3A9C - chains A and E of the 6 polymer chains in the assembly; structure by X-ray diffraction, 2.60 A resolution.

[Chain A (and E)]
Name: Translation initiation factor eIF-2B, delta subunit
Source organism: Thermococcus kodakarensis
Notes: EC 5.3.1.-; chain E of this document is another copy of the same molecule, construct and numbering; everything in this record applies to it too
UniProt: Q5JFM9 (Q5JFM9_PYRKO); aligned to UniProt positions 1-322 over residues 1-322 (the alignment contains insertions or deletions, so no single offset holds)
Chain sequence (339 residues; numbered -15 to 322; the number before each row is that of its first residue; numbers below 1 keep their minus sign (Met-15 is residue -15)):
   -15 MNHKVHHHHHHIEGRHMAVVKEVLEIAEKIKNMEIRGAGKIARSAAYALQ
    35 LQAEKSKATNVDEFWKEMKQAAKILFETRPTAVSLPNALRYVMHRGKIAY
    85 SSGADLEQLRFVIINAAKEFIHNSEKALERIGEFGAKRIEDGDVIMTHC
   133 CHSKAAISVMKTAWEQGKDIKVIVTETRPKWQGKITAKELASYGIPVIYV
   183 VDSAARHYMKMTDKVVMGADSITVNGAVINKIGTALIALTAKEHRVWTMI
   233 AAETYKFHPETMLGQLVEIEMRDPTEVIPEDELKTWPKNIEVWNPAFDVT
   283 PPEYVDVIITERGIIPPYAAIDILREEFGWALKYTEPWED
Disordered / not traced: -15 to 2 (chain E: -15 to 1)
Sequence notes: expression tag (-15 to 0); microheterogeneity Cys133 (Cys in Q5JFM9)
Modified / non-standard residues: Cys133 (3-sulfinoalanine; CSD)
Small-molecule neighbours: ribulose-1,5-diphosphate (RUB): Cys133, Cys133, His134, Ser135, Lys136, Ala137, Gln164, Gly200, Ala201, Asp202, Asn212, Lys213, Lys238, Arg254, Phe279
Reported in the primary citation:
  - catalytic residues: Cys133, Asp202 (proposed by the authors, not directly observed)
  - binding site for ribulose-1,5-diphosphate: His132, Lys136, Gly200, Asn212, Arg254
  - conformationally variable residues (side-chain flip): Lys136, Arg254
  - contacts within the chain: Cys133-His134, Cys133-Thr159 (hydrogen bond)
  - mutagenesis - R227E: decreased catalytic activity
  - mutagenesis - D202N: abolished catalytic activity
  - mutagenesis - D202N: abolished binding to alpha-R15P (proposed by the authors, not directly observed)

[Chain A / chain E interface]
Pairs across the interface - 17 pairs, chain A then chain E:
  Asn207(A) with Pro298(E); Tyr300(E), hydrogen bond (backbone-side chain)
  Leu245(A) with Arg122(E); Trp229(E); Val289(E), hydrophobic; Ile296(E); Pro298(E), hydrophobic
  Gly246(A) with Arg122(E); Ile296(E)
  Gln247(A) with Lys121(E)
  Leu248(A) with Arg122(E); Glu124(E)
  Tyr300(A) with Tyr300(E), hydrophobic
  Arg307(A) with Glu308(E), salt bridge
  Leu314(A) with Arg294(E)
  Lys315(A) with Arg294(E); Glu309(E), salt bridge
Interface residues without a listed pair, chain A (10 interface residues in all): Pro284
Interface residues without a listed pair, chain E (12 interface residues in all): Ile297

[In short]
Chain A and chain E form an interface of 10 and 12 residues respectively; the contacts include 1 hydrogen bond
and 2 salt bridges. Polar pairs include Arg307(A)-Glu308(E), Lys315(A)-Glu309(E) and Asn207(A)-Tyr300(E).
Bound to chain A: ribulose-1,5-diphosphate. The paper reports catalytic residues Cys133(A) and Asp202(A);
R227E of chain A reduces catalytic activity.
Chain A and chain E are both Translation initiation factor eIF-2B, delta subunit (Thermococcus kodakarensis);
the structure, Crystal structure of ribose-1,5-bisphosphate isomerase from Thermococcus kodakaraensis KOD1 in
complex with ribulose-1,5-bisphosphate, was determined by X-ray diffraction together with 3VM6 and 3A11 from
the same study.
